7N32 - chains q and r of the 24 polymer chains in the assembly; structure by electron microscopy, 4.50 A resolution (low resolution: residue-level contacts below are approximate; hydrogen-bond / salt-bridge calls are withheld).

[Chain q]
Name: Tubulin alpha chain
From: Tetrahymena thermophila
UniProt: P41351 (TBA_TETTH); residue numbers follow UniProt; this construct covers 1-449
Chain sequence (449 residues; each row starts with the number of its first residue):
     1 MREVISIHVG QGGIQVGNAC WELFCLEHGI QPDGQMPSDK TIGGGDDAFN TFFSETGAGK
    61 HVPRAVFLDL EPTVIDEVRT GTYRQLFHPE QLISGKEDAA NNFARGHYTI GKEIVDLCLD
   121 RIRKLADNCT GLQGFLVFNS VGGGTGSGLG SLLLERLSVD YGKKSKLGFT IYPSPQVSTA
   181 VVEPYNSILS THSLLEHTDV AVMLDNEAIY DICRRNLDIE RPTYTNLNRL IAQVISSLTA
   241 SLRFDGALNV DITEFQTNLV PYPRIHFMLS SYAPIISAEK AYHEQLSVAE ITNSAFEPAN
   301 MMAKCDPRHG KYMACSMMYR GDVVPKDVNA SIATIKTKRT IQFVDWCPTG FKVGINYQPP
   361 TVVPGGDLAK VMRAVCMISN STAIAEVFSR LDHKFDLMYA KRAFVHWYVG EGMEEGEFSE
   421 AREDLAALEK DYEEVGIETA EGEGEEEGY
Disordered / not traced: 441-449
Ion coordination: Mg2+: Glu71 (together with GTP)
Residues lining bound ligands: GTP (guanosine-5'-triphosphate): Gly10, Gln11, Gly12, Gln15, Val16, Asp69, Glu71, Asp98, Ala99, Ala100, Asn101, Ser140, Gly142, Gly143, Gly144, Thr145, Gly146, Ile171, Thr179, Glu183, Asn206, Tyr224, Leu227, Asn228
Swiss-Prot annotation at these positions:
  - active site: Glu254
  - binding site (GTP): Gln11, Glu71, Ser140, Gly144, Thr145, Thr179, Asn206, Asn228
  - binding site (Mg(2+)): Glu71
  - site: Tyr449 (Involved in polymerization)
  - modified residue: Lys40 (N6-acetyllysine)
  - mutagenesis: Lys40 (K40R: Produces faster growing cells in medium with paclitaxel, a microtubule-stabilizing drug)

[Chain r]
Name: Tubulin beta chain
From: Tetrahymena thermophila
UniProt: P41352 (TBB_TETTH); residue numbers follow UniProt; this construct covers 1-443
Chain sequence (443 residues; each row starts with the number of its first residue):
     1 MREIVHIQGG QCGNQIGAKF WEVISDEHGI DPTGTYHGDS DLQLERINVY YNEATGGRYV
    61 PRAILMDLEP GTMDSVRAGP FGQLFRPDNF VFGQTGAGNN WAKGHYTEGA ELIDSVLDVV
   121 RKEAEGCDCL QGFQITHSLG GGTGSGMGTL LISKVREEYP DRIMETFSVV PSPKVSDTVV
   181 EPYNATLSVH QLVENADECM VIDNEALYDI CFRTLKLTTP TYGDLNHLVS AAMSGVTCCL
   241 RFPGQLNSDL RKLAVNLIPF PRLHFFMIGF APLTSRGSQQ YRALTVPELT QQMFDAKNMM
   301 CAADPRHGRY LTASALFRGR MSTKEVDEQM LNVQNKNSSY FVEWIPNNIK SSICDIPPKG
   361 LKMAVTFVGN STAIQEMFKR VAEQFTAMFR RKAFLHWYTG EGMDEMEFTE AESNMNDLVS
   421 EYQQYQDATA EEEGEFEEEE GEN
Disordered / not traced: 431-443
Residues lining bound ligands:
  - GDP (guanosine-5'-diphosphate): Gly10, Gln11, Cys12, Gln15, Asp67, Asn99, Ser138, Gly140, Gly141, Gly142, Thr143, Gly144, Val169, Asp177, Thr178, Glu181, Asn204, Leu207, Tyr222, Asn226
  - GTP (guanosine-5'-triphosphate): Gln245, Leu246, Lys252
Swiss-Prot annotation at these positions:
  - binding site (GTP): Gln11, Glu69, Ser138, Gly142, Thr143, Gly144, Asn204, Asn226
  - binding site (Mg(2+)): Glu69

[Interface between chain q and chain r]
Pairs across the interface (89; chain q residue first):
  Gln11(q) - Gly244(r)
  Gln11(q) - Gln245(r)
  Gln11(q) - Leu246(r)
  Gln11(q) - Asn247(r)
  Gln15(q) - Gly244(r)
  Gln15(q) - Gln245(r)
  Glu71(q) - Arg2(r)
  Glu71(q) - Asn247(r)
  Glu71(q) - Ser248(r)
  Pro72(q) - Arg46(r)
  Thr73(q) - Arg2(r)
  Thr73(q) - Arg46(r)
  Thr73(q) - Asn247(r)
  Val74(q) - Asn247(r)
  Asp76(q) - Arg46(r)
  Lys96(q) - Met1(r)
  Lys96(q) - Arg2(r)
  Lys96(q) - Cys129(r)
  Glu97(q) - Gln131(r)
  Glu97(q) - Arg162(r)
  Glu97(q) - Arg251(r)
  Asp98(q) - Asp249(r)
  Asp98(q) - Lys252(r)
  Ala100(q) - Arg251(r)
  Ala100(q) - Lys252(r)
  Ala100(q) - Val255(r)
  Asn101(q) - Lys252(r)
  Asn101(q) - Val255(r)
  Asn101(q) - Asn256(r)
  Asn101(q) - Lys350(r)
  Asn102(q) - Val255(r)
  Arg105(q) - Arg251(r)
  Pro175(q) - Asn347(r)
  Gln176(q) - Leu331(r)
  Gln176(q) - Asn347(r)
  Val177(q) - Asp327(r)
  Val177(q) - Leu331(r)
  Ser178(q) - Asn347(r)
  Ser178(q) - Ile349(r)
  Thr179(q) - Leu246(r)
  Thr179(q) - Lys350(r)
  Thr179(q) - Ser351(r)
  Ala180(q) - Asn256(r)
  Val181(q) - Asn256(r)
  Val181(q) - Thr312(r)
  Val181(q) - Ile345(r)
  Val181(q) - Asn347(r)
  Val181(q) - Asn348(r)
  Val182(q) - Asn256(r)
  Tyr210(q) - Thr323(r)
  Tyr210(q) - Lys324(r)
  Tyr210(q) - Asp327(r)
  Arg214(q) - Lys324(r)
  Arg214(q) - Glu328(r)
  Arg221(q) - Val286(r)
  Arg221(q) - Ser322(r)
  Arg221(q) - Glu325(r)
  Pro222(q) - Ser322(r)
  Pro222(q) - Thr323(r)
  Pro222(q) - Lys324(r)
  Thr223(q) - Gln245(r)
  Thr223(q) - Ser322(r)
  Thr223(q) - Thr323(r)
  Tyr224(q) - Gln245(r)
  Tyr224(q) - Thr323(r)
  Lys394(q) - Pro346(r)
  Lys394(q) - Asn347(r)
  Leu397(q) - Pro346(r)
  Leu397(q) - Ala430(r)
  Met398(q) - Ile345(r)
  Lys401(q) - Phe260(r)
  Lys401(q) - Trp344(r)
  Lys401(q) - Ala430(r)
  Arg402(q) - Phe260(r)
  Ala403(q) - Pro259(r)
  Ala403(q) - Phe260(r)
  Ala403(q) - Ile345(r)
  Phe404(q) - Val255(r)
  Phe404(q) - Asn256(r)
  Phe404(q) - Ile258(r)
  Phe404(q) - Pro259(r)
  Phe404(q) - Ile345(r)
  His406(q) - Ile258(r)
  His406(q) - Pro259(r)
  His406(q) - Pro261(r)
  Trp407(q) - Asp197(r)
  Trp407(q) - Ala254(r)
  Trp407(q) - Val255(r)
  Trp407(q) - Ile258(r)
Also at the interface, not in a pair above, chain q (38 interface residues in all): Glu220
Also at the interface, not in a pair above, chain r (47 interface residues in all): Glu45, Leu130, Cys239, Phe242, Pro243, Thr285, Pro287

[In short]
38 residues of chain q and 47 residues of chain r are in contact. GTP is bound between chain q and chain r.
Ligands of chain r: GDP.
Here chain q is Tubulin alpha chain and chain r is Tubulin beta chain, both from Tetrahymena thermophila.
Entry 7N32 (protofilaments of microtubule doublets bound to outer-arm dynein) was determined by electron
microscopy (same publication as 7K58, 7K5B, 7KEK and 7MWG).
